Entry 5I28 (X-ray diffraction, 1.95 A resolution); this record covers chain A.

== Chain A ==
Molecule: Azurin
Source organism: Pseudomonas aeruginosa (strain ATCC 15692 / PAO1 / 1C / PRS 101 / LMG 12228)
UniProtKB: P00282 (AZUR_PSEAE); residues 1-128 here correspond to UniProt positions 21-148 (UniProt number = residue number + 20)
Amino-acid sequence (128 residues; numbered 1 to 128; the number before each row is that of its first residue):
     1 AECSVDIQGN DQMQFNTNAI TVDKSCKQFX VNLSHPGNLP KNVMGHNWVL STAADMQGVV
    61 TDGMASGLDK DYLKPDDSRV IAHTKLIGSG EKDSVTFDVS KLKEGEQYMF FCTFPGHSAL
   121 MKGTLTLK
Construct notes: engineered mutation R1A_30 (Thr50 in P00282)
Modified residues: R1A (3-{[(2,2,5,5-tetramethyl-1-oxo-2,5-dihydro-1H-pyrrolium-3-yl)methyl]disulfanyl}-D-alanine) at position 30
Disulfide bonds: Cys3-Cys26
Metal / ion sites: Cu ion: Gly45, His46, Cys112, His117
Curated features (UniProtKB/Swiss-Prot):
  - binding site (Cu cation): His46, Cys112, His117, Met121

== In short ==
The Cu ion site is built by Gly45, His46, Cys112 and His117. Curated annotation (UniProt) lists 4 Cu
cation-binding residues.
Chain A is Azurin (Pseudomonas aeruginosa (strain ATCC 15692 / PAO1 / 1C / PRS 101 / LMG 12228)); the
structure, Azurin T30R1, crystal form II, was determined by X-ray diffraction together with 5I26 from the same
study.
